Entry 6OCZ (X-ray diffraction, 2.65 A resolution); this record covers chains Q and X of the 28 polymer chains in the assembly.

[Chain Q]
Name: Proteasome subunit alpha
Source organism: Mycobacterium tuberculosis (strain ATCC 25618 / H37Rv)
Notes: EC 3.4.25.1
UniProtKB: P9WHU1 (PSA_MYCTU); residues 10-248 here = UniProt positions 10-248
Sequence (240 residues; numbered 9 to 248; the number before each row is that of its first residue):
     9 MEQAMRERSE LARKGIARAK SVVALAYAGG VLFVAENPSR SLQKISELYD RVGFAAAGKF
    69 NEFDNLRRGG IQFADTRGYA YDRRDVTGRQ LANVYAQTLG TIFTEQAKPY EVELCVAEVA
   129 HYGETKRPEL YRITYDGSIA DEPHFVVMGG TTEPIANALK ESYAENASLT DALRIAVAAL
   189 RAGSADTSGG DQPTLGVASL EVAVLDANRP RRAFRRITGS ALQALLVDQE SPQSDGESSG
Disordered / not traced: 191-202, 237-248
Sequence notes: initiating methionine (9)
Swiss-Prot annotation at these positions:
  - modified residue (Phosphothreonine): Thr84, Thr178, Thr202
Ligand contacts: dimethylformamide (DMF): Asn73, Leu74, Gly77, Gly78, Tyr103, Thr106

[Chain X]
Name: Proteasome subunit beta
Source organism: Mycobacterium tuberculosis (strain ATCC 25618 / H37Rv)
Notes: EC 3.4.25.1
UniProtKB: P9WHT9 (PSB_MYCTU); residues 1-234 here correspond to UniProt positions 58-291 (UniProt number = residue number + 57)
Sequence (234 residues; numbered 1 to 234; the number before each row is that of its first residue):
     1 TTIVALKYPG GVVMAGDRRS TQGNMISGRD VRKVYITDDY TATGIAGTAA VAVEFARLYA
    61 VELEHYEKLE GVPLTFAGKI NRLAIMVRGN LAAAMQGLLA LPLLAGYDIH ASDPQSAGRI
   121 VSFDAAGGWN IEEEGYQAVG SGSLFAKSSM KKLYSQVTDG DSGLRVAVEA LYDAADDDSA
   181 TGGPDLVRGI FPTAVIIDAD GAVDVPESRI AELARAIIES RSGADTFGSD GGEK
Disordered / not traced: 223-234
Swiss-Prot annotation at these positions:
  - active site: Thr1 (Nucleophile)
  - site: Thr1 (Covalent link with the inhibitor MLN-273)
Ligand contacts:
  - M6Y (N-{(2S)-1-({(2S)-1-[(2,4-difluorobenzyl)amino]-1-oxopropan-2-yl}amino)-1,4-dioxo-4-[(2R)-2-phenylpyrrolidin-1-yl]butan-2-yl}-5-methyl-1,2-oxazole-3-carboxamide (non-preferred name)), molecule 1: Thr1, Arg19, Ser20, Thr21, Gln22, Ser27, Val31, Arg32, Lys33, Tyr35, Ile45, Ala46, Gly47, Thr48, Ala49, Ala52, Val53, Leu98
  - M6Y, molecule 2: Leu91, Ser122, Phe123, Asp124, Ala125, Ala126, Gly128, Trp129, Asn130
Reported in the primary citation:
  - binding site for M6Y: Thr21, Ser27, Gly47, Ala49, Ala50, Asp124, Ala125, Ala126

[Chain Q / chain X interface]
Pairs across the interface - 24 pairs, chain Q then chain X:
  Glu55(Q) with Lys68(X)
  Leu56(Q) with Lys68(X), hydrogen bond (backbone-side chain)
  Tyr57(Q) with Lys68(X)
  Arg75(Q) with Lys68(X), hydrogen bond (side chain-backbone); Leu69(X), hydrogen bond (side chain-backbone)
  Arg76(Q) with Leu69(X), hydrogen bond (side chain-backbone); Glu70(X), salt bridge
  Ile79(Q) with His65(X); Lys68(X); Leu69(X), hydrophobic
  Gln80(Q) with His65(X), hydrogen bond
  Asp83(Q) with His65(X), salt bridge; Lys68(X), salt bridge
  Gly86(Q) with Arg57(X)
  Tyr87(Q) with Glu54(X), hydrogen bond; Arg57(X), hydrogen bond (backbone-side chain); Leu58(X)
  Tyr89(Q) with Arg57(X)
  Arg91(Q) with Val61(X); Glu64(X), salt bridge
  Arg219(Q) with Glu64(X), salt bridge
  Arg220(Q) with Glu64(X), salt bridge; Glu67(X), salt bridge; Lys68(X)
Also at the interface, not in a pair above, chain Q (18 interface residues in all): Ser54, Asp58, Ala88, Asp90

[Summary]
The interface between chain Q and chain X involves 18 residues on one side and 10 on the other; the contacts
include 7 hydrogen bonds and 7 salt bridges. Polar pairs include Arg76(Q)-Glu70(X), Asp83(Q)-His65(X) and
Asp83(Q)-Lys68(X). Bound to chain Q: dimethylformamide. From the paper: a binding site for M6Y at Thr21(X),
Ser27(X) and Gly47(X) among others.
Chain Q is Proteasome subunit alpha and chain X is Proteasome subunit beta, both from Mycobacterium
tuberculosis (strain ATCC 25618 / H37Rv); the structure, Crystal Structure of Mycobacterium tuberculosis
Proteasome in Complex with Phenylimidazole-based Inhibitor A86, was determined by X-ray diffraction, deposited
together with 6OCW and 6ODE.
